Entry 8CVZ (electron microscopy, 3.52 A resolution); this record covers chains B and C of the 10 polymer chains in the assembly.

[Chain B (and C)]
Protein: Glycogen [starch] synthase, muscle
From: Homo sapiens
Notes: EC 2.4.1.11; chain C of this document is another copy of the same molecule, construct and numbering; everything in this record applies to it too
UniProt: P13807 (GYS1_HUMAN); residue numbers follow UniProt; this construct covers 1-634
Chain sequence (634 residues; numbered 1 to 634; the number before each row is that of its first residue):
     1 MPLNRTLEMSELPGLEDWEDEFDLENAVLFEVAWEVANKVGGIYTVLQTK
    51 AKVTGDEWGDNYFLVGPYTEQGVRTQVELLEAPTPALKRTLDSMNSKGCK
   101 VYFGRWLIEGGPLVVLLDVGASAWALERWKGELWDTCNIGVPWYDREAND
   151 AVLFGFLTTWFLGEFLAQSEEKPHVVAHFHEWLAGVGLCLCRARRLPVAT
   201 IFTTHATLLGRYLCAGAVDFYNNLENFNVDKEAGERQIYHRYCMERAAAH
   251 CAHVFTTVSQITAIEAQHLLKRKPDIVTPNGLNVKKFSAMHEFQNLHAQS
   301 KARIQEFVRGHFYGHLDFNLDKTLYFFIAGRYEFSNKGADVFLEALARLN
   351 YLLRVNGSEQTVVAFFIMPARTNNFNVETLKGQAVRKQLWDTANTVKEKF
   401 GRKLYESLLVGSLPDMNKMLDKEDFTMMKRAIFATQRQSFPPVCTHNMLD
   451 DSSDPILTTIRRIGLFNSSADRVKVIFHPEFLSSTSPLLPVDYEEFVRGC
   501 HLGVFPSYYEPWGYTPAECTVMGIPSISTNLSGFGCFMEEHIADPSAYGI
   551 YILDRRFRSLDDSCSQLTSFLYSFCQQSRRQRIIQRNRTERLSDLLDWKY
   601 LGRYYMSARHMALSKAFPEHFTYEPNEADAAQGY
Unresolved in the structure: 1-21, 289-291, 627-634 (chain C: 1-21, 288-292, 627-634)
Construct notes: engineered mutation Glu-8 (Ser in P13807), Glu-11 (Ser in P13807)
Swiss-Prot annotation at these positions:
  - binding site (UDP): Lys-39, Arg-331, Thr-515
  - binding site (UDP-alpha-D-glucose): His-205, Arg-211, Arg-331, Glu-510, Trp-512, Gly-513
  - binding site (alpha-D-glucose 6-phosphate): His-291, Glu-292, Gln-294, His-297, Lys-301, His-501, Arg-582, Arg-586
  - modified residue: Ser-412 (Phosphoserine)
  - natural variant: Gly-464 (G464S: In NIDDM)
What the authors report for this chain:
  - self-association interface (contacts with another copy of this molecule): Glu-70 to Thr-75, Trp-106 to Ile-108, Ser-484 to Leu-488
  - mutagenesis - S8E/S11E: increased catalytic activity

[How chain B and chain C interact]
Residue-residue contacts (50; chain B residue first):
  Arg-309(B) / Tyr-405(C)
  Arg-309(B) / Leu-409(C)
  Leu-316(B) / Leu-409(C)  hydrophobic
  Arg-386(B) / Tyr-405(C)  hydrogen bond
  Leu-389(B) / Leu-409(C)  hydrophobic
  Trp-390(B) / Tyr-405(C)  hydrophobic
  Ala-393(B) / Leu-404(C)  hydrophobic
  Ala-393(B) / Tyr-405(C)  hydrophobic
  Val-396(B) / Phe-400(C)  hydrophobic
  Val-396(B) / Leu-404(C)  hydrophobic
  Lys-397(B) / Lys-397(C)
  Lys-397(B) / Glu-398(C)  salt bridge
  Glu-398(B) / Lys-397(C)  salt bridge
  Phe-400(B) / Val-396(C)  hydrophobic
  Phe-400(B) / Phe-400(C)  hydrophobic
  Gly-401(B) / Lys-397(C)
  Leu-404(B) / Ala-393(C)  hydrophobic
  Leu-404(B) / Val-396(C)  hydrophobic
  Leu-404(B) / Met-428(C)  hydrophobic
  Tyr-405(B) / Glu-306(C)  hydrogen bond
  Tyr-405(B) / Arg-309(C)
  Tyr-405(B) / Arg-386(C)  hydrogen bond
  Tyr-405(B) / Leu-389(C)  hydrophobic
  Tyr-405(B) / Trp-390(C)  hydrophobic
  Glu-406(B) / Arg-309(C)
  Leu-408(B) / Leu-389(C)
  Leu-408(B) / Thr-392(C)
  Leu-408(B) / Ile-432(C)  hydrophobic
  Leu-408(B) / Thr-435(C)
  Leu-409(B) / Arg-309(C)
  Leu-409(B) / Gly-314(C)
  Leu-409(B) / Leu-389(C)  hydrophobic
  Leu-409(B) / Thr-435(C)
  Gly-411(B) / Ile-432(C)
  Ser-412(B) / Ile-432(C)
  Leu-413(B) / Phe-425(C)  hydrophobic
  Leu-413(B) / Lys-429(C)
  Leu-413(B) / Ile-432(C)
  Pro-414(B) / Met-428(C)  hydrophobic
  Met-416(B) / Met-416(C)
  Met-416(B) / Asn-417(C)
  Met-416(B) / Met-419(C)  hydrophobic
  Met-416(B) / Leu-420(C)  hydrophobic
  Leu-420(B) / Met-416(C)  hydrophobic
  Met-428(B) / Leu-404(C)  hydrophobic
  Met-428(B) / Pro-414(C)  hydrophobic
  Ile-432(B) / Leu-408(C)  hydrophobic
  Ile-432(B) / Gly-411(C)
  Thr-435(B) / Leu-408(C)
  Thr-435(B) / Gly-411(C)
Also at the interface, not in a pair above, chain B (30 interface residues in all): Gly-314, Thr-392, Val-410, Phe-425, Lys-429
Also at the interface, not in a pair above, chain C (33 interface residues in all): Leu-316, Gly-401, Val-410, Ser-412, Leu-413, Ala-431

[In short]
Chain B and chain C form an interface of 30 and 33 residues respectively; the contacts include 3 hydrogen
bonds and 2 salt bridges. Among the polar pairs are Lys-397(B)/Glu-398(C), Arg-386(B)/Tyr-405(C) and
Tyr-405(B)/Glu-306(C). The paper reports that S8E/S11E of chain B increase catalytic activity; a
self-association interface involving Glu-70(B), Trp-106(B) and Ser-484(B).
Chain B and chain C are both Glycogen [starch] synthase, muscle (Homo sapiens); the structure, Human
glycogenin-1 and glycogen synthase-1 complex in the apo ordered state, was determined by electron microscopy
(same publication as 8CVX and 8CVY).
